PDB entry 1Y0D | X-ray diffraction, 2.10 A resolution | chains A and B of the 4 polymer chains in the assembly

[Chain A]
Name: Hemoglobin alpha chain
Organism: Homo sapiens
UniProt: P69905 (HBA_HUMAN); residues 1-140 here = UniProt positions 1-140
Amino-acid sequence (140 residues; numbered 1 to 140; the number before each row is that of its first residue):
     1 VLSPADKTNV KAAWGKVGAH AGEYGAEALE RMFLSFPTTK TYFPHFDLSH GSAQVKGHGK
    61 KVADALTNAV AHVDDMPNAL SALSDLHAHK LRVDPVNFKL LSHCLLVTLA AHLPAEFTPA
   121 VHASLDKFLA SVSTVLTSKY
Ion coordination: heme Fe near His-87 (its only coordinating residue here)
Ligand contacts: heme (HEM): Met-32, Thr-39, Tyr-42, Phe-43, His-45, Phe-46, His-58, Lys-61, Val-62, Ala-65, Leu-66, Leu-83, Leu-86, His-87, Leu-91, Val-93, Asn-97, Phe-98, Leu-101, Val-132, Ser-133, Leu-136
Swiss-Prot annotation at these positions:
  - site: Lys-61 (Not glycated)
  - natural variant: Asp-6 (A6D: In J-Toronto; this construct carries the variant), Ala-13 (A13D: In J-Paris 1/J-Aljezur), Glu-27 (A27E: In Shenyang; this construct carries the variant), Lys-61 (K61N: In Zambia; deletion: In Clinic), Asp-64 (A64D: In Pontoise; this construct carries the variant), Asp-75 (D75A: In Lille; D75G: In Chapel Hill; D75N: In G-Pest), Ala-111 (A111D: In Petah Tikva)

[Chain B]
Name: Hemoglobin beta chain
Organism: Homo sapiens
UniProt: P68871 (HBB_HUMAN); numbering as in UniProt (aligned over 1-146)
Amino-acid sequence (146 residues; numbered 1 to 146; the number before each row is that of its first residue):
     1 VHLTPEEKSA VTALWGKVNV DEVGGEALGR LLVVYPWTQR FFESFGDLST PDAVMGNPKV
    61 KAHGKKVLGA FSDGLAHLDN LKGTFATLSE LHCDKLHVDP ENFRLLGNVL VCVLAHHFGK
   121 EFTPPVQAAY QKVVAGVANA LAHKYH
Ion coordination: heme Fe near His-92 (its only coordinating residue here)
Ligand contacts: heme (HEM): Leu-31, Thr-38, Phe-41, Phe-42, His-63, Lys-66, Val-67, Ala-70, Phe-71, Phe-85, Leu-88, Leu-91, His-92, Leu-96, Val-98, Asn-102, Phe-103, Leu-106, Val-137, Leu-141
Swiss-Prot annotation at these positions:
  - natural variant: Leu-3 (H3L: In Graz; this construct carries the variant), Glu-7 (E7A: In G-Makassar; E7K: In Hb C; E7Q: In Machida; E7V: In SKCA), Lys-8 (E8K: In G-Siriraj; this construct carries the variant), Val-11 (A11V: In Iraq-Halabja; this construct carries the variant), Gly-16 (W16G: In Randwick; this construct carries the variant), Val-23 (E23V: In D-Granada; this construct carries the variant), Gly-24 (V24G: In Miyashiro; this construct carries the variant), Gly-25 (G25D: In Moscva; G25R: In Riverdale-Bronx; G25V: In Savannah), Leu-32 (L32P: In Yokohama), Val-33 (L33V: In Muscat; this construct carries the variant), Arg-40 (Q40R: In Tianshui; this construct carries the variant), Phe-42 (F42Y: In Mequon; deletion: In Bruxelles), 11 further natural variant entries in UniProt

[Chain A / chain B interface]
Residue-residue contacts (37; chain A residue first):
  Arg-31(A) / Phe-122(B)  hydrogen bond (side chain-backbone)
  Arg-31(A) / Thr-123(B)
  Arg-31(A) / Pro-124(B)
  Arg-31(A) / Gln-127(B)  hydrogen bond
  Leu-34(A) / Pro-124(B)  hydrophobic
  Leu-34(A) / Pro-125(B)
  Leu-34(A) / Ala-128(B)
  Ser-35(A) / Gln-127(B)
  Ser-35(A) / Ala-128(B)
  Ser-35(A) / Gln-131(B)
  Phe-36(A) / Gln-131(B)
  Lys-99(A) / Asn-108(B)
  His-103(A) / Asn-108(B)
  His-103(A) / Gln-127(B)
  His-103(A) / Gln-131(B)  hydrogen bond
  Cys-104(A) / Gln-127(B)
  Val-107(A) / Val-111(B)  hydrophobic
  Val-107(A) / Ala-115(B)
  Val-107(A) / Gln-127(B)
  Ala-110(A) / Cys-112(B)
  Ala-110(A) / Ala-115(B)
  Ala-110(A) / His-116(B)
  Ala-111(A) / Ala-115(B)
  Ala-111(A) / Gly-119(B)
  Pro-114(A) / His-116(B)  hydrogen bond (backbone-side chain)
  Phe-117(A) / Arg-30(B)  hydrogen bond (backbone-side chain)
  Phe-117(A) / His-116(B)
  Thr-118(A) / Arg-30(B)
  Pro-119(A) / Arg-30(B)
  Pro-119(A) / Val-33(B)
  Pro-119(A) / Met-55(B)  hydrophobic
  His-122(A) / Arg-30(B)  hydrogen bond
  His-122(A) / Val-34(B)
  His-122(A) / Cys-112(B)
  Ala-123(A) / Val-34(B)  hydrophobic
  Asp-126(A) / Val-34(B)
  Asp-126(A) / Tyr-35(B)
Interface residues without a listed pair, chain A (21 interface residues in all): Glu-30, Leu-106, Leu-113, Ala-120
Interface residues without a listed pair, chain B (21 interface residues in all): Glu-26, Pro-51, Lys-120

[Overview]
The chain A/chain B interface involves 21 residues from each chain, with 6 hydrogen bonds. Among the polar
pairs are Arg-31(A)/Phe-122(B), Arg-31(A)/Gln-127(B) and His-103(A)/Gln-131(B). Chain A binds heme. Chain B
binds heme.
Chain A is Hemoglobin alpha chain and chain B is Hemoglobin beta chain, both from Homo sapiens; the structure,
T-to-THigh Quaternary Transitions in Human Hemoglobin: desArg141alpha deoxy low-salt, was determined by X-ray
diffraction, deposited together with 1XXT, 1XY0, 1XZ5, 1XZ7, 1XZU, 1XZV and 45 further entries.
